Entry 7BOG (electron microscopy, 2.75 A resolution); this record covers chains A and F of the 13 polymer chains in the assembly.

# Chain A
Molecule: 16S rRNA
Source organism: Escherichia coli (strain K12)
Sequence (1542 nucleotides; each row starts with the number of its first residue):
     1 AAAUUGAAGAGUUUGAUCAUGGCUCAGAUUGAACGCUGGCGGCAGGCCUA
    51 ACACAUGCAAGUCGAACGGUAACAGGAAGAAGCUUGCUUCUUUGCUGACG
   101 AGUGGCGGACGGGUGAGUAAUGUCUGGGAAACUGCCUGAUGGAGGGGGAU
   151 AACUACUGGAAACGGUAGCUAAUACCGCAUAACGUCGCAAGACCAAAGAG
   201 GGGGACCUUCGGGCCUCUUGCCAUCGGAUGUGCCCAGAUGGGAUUAGCUA
   251 GUAGGUGGGGUAACGGCUCACCUAGGCGACGAUCCCUAGCUGGUCUGAGA
   301 GGAUGACCAGCCACACUGGAACUGAGACACGGUCCAGACUCCUACGGGAG
   351 GCAGCAGUGGGGAAUAUUGCACAAUGGGCGCAAGCCUGAUGCAGCCAUGC
   401 CGCGUGUAUGAAGAAGGCCUUCGGGUUGUAAAGUACUUUCAGCGGGGAGG
   451 AAGGGAGUAAAGUUAAUACCUUUGCUCAUUGACGUUACCCGCAGAAGAAG
   501 CACCGGCUAACUCCGUGCCAGCAGCCXCGGUAAUACGGAGGGUGCAAGCG
   551 UUAAUCGGAAUUACUGGGCGUAAAGCGCACGCAGGCGGUUUGUUAAGUCA
   601 GAUGUGAAAUCCCCGGGCUCAACCUGGGAACUGCAUCUGAUACUGGCAAG
   651 CUUGAGUCUCGUAGAGGGGGGUAGAAUUCCAGGUGUAGCGGUGAAAUGCG
   701 UAGAGAUCUGGAGGAAUACCGGUGGCGAAGGCGGCCCCCUGGACGAAGAC
   751 UGACGCUCAGGUGCGAAAGCGUGGGGAGCAAACAGGAUUAGAUACCCUGG
   801 UAGUCCACGCCGUAAACGAUGUCGACUUGGAGGUUGUGCCCUUGAGGCGU
   851 GGCUUCCGGAGCUAACGCGUUAAGUCGACCGCCUGGGGAGUACGGCCGCA
   901 AGGUUAAAACUCAAAUGAAUUGACGGGGGCCCGCACAAGCGGUGGAGCAU
   951 GUGGUUUAAUUCGAUGXAACGCGAAGAACCUUACCUGGUCUUGACAUCCA
  1001 CGGAAGUUUUCAGAGAUGAGAAUGUGCCUUCGGGAACCGUGAGACAGGUG
  1051 CUGCAUGGCUGUCGUCAGCUCGUGUUGUGAAAUGUUGGGUUAAGUCCCGC
  1101 AACGAGCGCAACCCUUAUCCUUUGUUGCCAGCGGUCCGGCCGGGAACUCA
  1151 AAGGAGACUGCCAGUGAUAAACUGGAGGAAGGUGGGGAUGACGUCAAGUC
  1201 AUCAUGGCCCUUACGACCAGGGCUACACACGUGCUACAAUGGCGCAUACA
  1251 AAGAGAAGCGACCUCGCGAGAGCAAGCGGACCUCAUAAAGUGCGUCGUAG
  1301 UCCGGAUUGGAGUCUGCAACUCGACUCCAUGAAGUCGGAAUCGCUAGUAA
  1351 UCGUGGAUCAGAAUGCCACGGUGAAUACGUUCCCGGGCCUUGUACACACC
  1401 GCCCGUXACACCAUGGGAGUGGGUUGCAAAAGAAGUAGGUAGCUUAACCU
  1451 UCGGGAGGGCGCUUACCACUUUGUGAUUCAUGACUGGGGUGAAGUCGUAA
  1501 CAAGGUAACCGUAGGGGAACCUGCGGUUGGAUCACCUCCUUA
Unresolved in the structure: 931-1386, 1400-1402, 1500-1505, 1537-1542
Modified residues: PSU (pseudouridine-5'-monophosphate) at position 516, G7M (N7-methyl-guanosine-5'-monophosphate) at position 527, 2MG (2N-methylguanosine-5'-monophosphate) at position 966, 5MC (5-methylcytidine-5'-monophosphate) at position 967, 2MG (2N-methylguanosine-5'-monophosphate) at position 1207, 4OC (4n,o2'-methylcytidine-5'-monophosphate) at position 1402, 5MC (5-methylcytidine-5'-monophosphate) at position 1407, UR3 (3-methyluridine-5'-monophoshate) at position 1498, 2MG (2N-methylguanosine-5'-monophosphate) at position 1516, MA6 (6N-dimethyladenosine-5'-monophoshate) at position 1518, MA6 (6N-dimethyladenosine-5'-monophoshate) at position 1519
Metal / ion sites: Mg2+ site 1 near U13 (its only coordinating residue here); Mg2+ site 2 near G21 (its only coordinating residue here); Mg2+ site 3: C48, G115; Mg2+ site 4 near A53 (its only coordinating residue here); Mg2+ site 5: A59, U387; Mg2+ site 6 near G100 (its only coordinating residue here); Mg2+ site 7: A109, G331; Mg2+ site 8 near G111 (its only coordinating residue here); Mg2+ site 9 near G113 (its only coordinating residue here); Mg2+ site 10: G145, A197; Mg2+ site 11 near A171 (its only coordinating residue here); Mg2+ site 12: A174, C175; 29 more Mg2+ sites not listed
Reported in the primary citation:
  - conformationally variable residues (order/disorder transition): U1393 to A1394

# Chain F
Name: 30S ribosomal protein S6
Source organism: Escherichia coli (strain K12)
Reference sequence: P02358 (RS6_ECOLI); residue numbers follow UniProt; this construct covers 1-135
Sequence (135 residues; row label = number of the first residue in the row):
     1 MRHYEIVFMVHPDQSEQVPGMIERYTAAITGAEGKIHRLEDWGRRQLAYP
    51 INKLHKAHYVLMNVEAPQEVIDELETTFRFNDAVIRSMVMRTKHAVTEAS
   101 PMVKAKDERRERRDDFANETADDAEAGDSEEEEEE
Unresolved in the structure: 107-135
Swiss-Prot annotation at these positions:
  - modified residue: Lys93 (N6-acetyllysine)

# Chain A / chain F interface
Pairs across the interface (19; chain A residue first):
  U662(A) with Lys93(F), phosphate contact
  G671(A) with Arg79(F), hydrogen bond to the phosphate
  U672(A) with Arg79(F), salt bridge to the phosphate
  A673(A) with Arg86(F), hydrogen bond to the phosphate
  G674(A) with Tyr49(F), sugar contact; Arg86(F), salt bridge to the phosphate
  G710(A) with Lys53(F), phosphate contact
  C736(A) with Met88(F), sugar contact; Val89(F), hydrogen bond to the sugar; Met90(F), phosphate contact
  C737(A) with Val89(F), sugar contact; Met90(F), phosphate contact; Arg91(F), hydrogen bond to the phosphate
  C738(A) with Arg2(F), salt bridge to the phosphate; Tyr4(F), hydrogen bond to the phosphate; Gln68(F), phosphate contact; Arg91(F), phosphate contact
  C739(A) with Arg2(F), salt bridge to the phosphate; Gln68(F), phosphate contact
Other interface residues (no listed pair), chain A (12 interface residues in all): G711, C735

# In short
The chain A/chain F interface involves 12 residues from each chain; the contacts include 5 hydrogen bonds and
4 salt bridges. Polar contacts include C736(A)-Val89(F), G671(A)-Arg79(F) and A673(A)-Arg86(F). C48(A) and
G115(A) coordinate Mg2+ site 3. A59(A) and U387(A) coordinate Mg2+ site 5. The paper reports conformational
variability at U1393(A).
Here chain A is 16S rRNA and chain F is 30S ribosomal protein S6, both from Escherichia coli (strain K12).
Entry 7BOG (Bacterial 30S ribosomal subunit assembly complex state E (body domain)) was determined by electron
microscopy (same publication as 7AF3, 7AF5, 7AF8, 7AFA, 7AFD, 7AFH and 17 further entries).
